3VAG - chains B and E of the 4 polymer chains in the assembly; structure by X-ray diffraction, 2.19 A resolution.

# Chain B
Protein: Splicing factor U2AF 65 kDa subunit
Source organism: Homo sapiens
Notes: fragment: RNA Binding Domains 1 and 2
UniProt: P26368 (U2AF2_HUMAN); residue numbers follow UniProt; this construct covers 148-237, 258-336
Sequence (174 residues; each row starts with the number of its first residue; note: 20 numbers in that range are skipped by the numbering (no residue carries them; nothing is unmodelled there)):
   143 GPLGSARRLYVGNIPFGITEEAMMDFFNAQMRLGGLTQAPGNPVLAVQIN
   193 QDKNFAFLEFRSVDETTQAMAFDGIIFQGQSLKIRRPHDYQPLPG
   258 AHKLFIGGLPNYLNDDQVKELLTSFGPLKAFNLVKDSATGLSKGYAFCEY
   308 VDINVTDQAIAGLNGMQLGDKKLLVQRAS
Construct notes: expression tag (143-147)
Small-molecule neighbours:
  - n,N-bis(3-D-gluconamidopropyl)deoxycholamide (CPQ): Tyr-269, Leu-270, Gln-274, Glu-277, Leu-278, Leu-325, Gly-326
  - 1,4-diethylene dioxide (DIO), molecule 1: Arg-174, Pro-182, Gly-183
  - 1,4-diethylene dioxide (DIO), molecule 2: Asn-268, Tyr-269, Leu-270, Asn-271, Leu-290, Lys-292, Gly-297, Leu-298, Ser-299
  - 1,4-diethylene dioxide (DIO), molecule 3: Lys-276, Leu-285, Lys-286, Ala-287, Phe-288
Swiss-Prot annotation at these positions:
  - natural variant: Arg-149 (R149W: In DEVDFB)
  - modified residue: Lys-276 (5-hydroxylysine), Ser-294 (Phosphoserine)
Reported in the primary citation:
  - binding site for the 7-nt DNA strand (chain E): Gln-333, Arg-334, Ala-335
  - specificity-determining residues: Asp-293, Lys-328, Lys-329 (proposed by the authors, not directly observed)
  - mutagenesis - D293N/K329Q/L331K/Q333E: unchanged binding to 5'-4rU
  - mutagenesis - D293N/K329Q/L331K/Q333E: increased binding to 3'-4rU
  - mutagenesis - K260A/N289A (36-fold), F304A (73-fold): decreased binding to poly-rU RNA (citing earlier work)

# Chain E
Molecule: 7-nt DNA strand
Sequence (7 nucleotides; each row starts with the number of its first residue):
     2 UCUUUUU
Unresolved in the structure: 8
Modified residues: BRU (5-bromo-2'-deoxyuridine-5'-monophosphate) at position 4

# Chain B / chain E interface
Contacting residue pairs - 20 pairs, chain B then chain E:
  Arg-150(B) with DU6(E), hydrogen bond to the base; DU7(E), base contact
  Tyr-152(B) with BRU_4(E), hydrogen bond to the phosphate; DU5(E), stacking on the base
  Gly-154(B) with BRU_4(E), phosphate contact
  Lys-195(B) with BRU_4(E), hydrogen bond to the phosphate; DU5(E), salt bridge to the phosphate
  Asn-196(B) with BRU_4(E), base contact
  Phe-197(B) with DU5(E), sugar contact
  Phe-199(B) with DU5(E), base contact; DU6(E), sugar contact
  Glu-201(B) with DU7(E), base contact
  Lys-225(B) with BRU_4(E), salt bridge to the phosphate
  Arg-227(B) with DU5(E), base contact
  Arg-228(B) with DU5(E), hydrogen bond to the base
  Pro-229(B) with DU5(E), base contact; DU6(E), base contact
  His-230(B) with DU5(E), stacking on the base; DU6(E), hydrogen bond to the base
  Asp-231(B) with DU6(E), hydrogen bond to the base
Interface residues without a listed pair, chain B (16 interface residues in all): Asn-155, Gln-190
Interface residues without a listed pair, chain E (5 interface residues in all): DC3

# In short
16 residues of chain B and 5 residues of chain E are in contact, with 6 hydrogen bonds, 2 salt bridges and 2
aromatic stacking contacts. Polar contacts include Arg-150(B)/DU6(E), Arg-228(B)/DU5(E) and His-230(B)/DU6(E).
From the paper: a binding site for the 7-nt DNA strand (chain E) at Gln-333(B), Arg-334(B) and Ala-335(B);
K260A/N289A and F304A of chain B reduce binding to poly-rU RNA.
Here chain B is Splicing factor U2AF 65 kDa subunit (Homo sapiens) and chain E is a 7-nt DNA strand. Entry
3VAG (Structure of U2AF65 variant with BrU3C2 DNA) was determined by X-ray diffraction (same publication as
3VAF, 3VAH, 3VAI, 3VAJ, 3VAK, 3VAL and 3VAM).
